Entry 4QZZ (X-ray diffraction, 2.90 A resolution); this record covers chains Q and R of the 28 polymer chains in the assembly.

Chain Q:
Molecule: Proteasome subunit alpha type-4
Organism: Saccharomyces cerevisiae
Notes: EC 3.4.25.1
UniProt: P40303 (PSA4_YEAST); residues -1 to 252 here correspond to UniProt positions 1-254 (UniProt number = residue number + 2)
Amino-acid sequence (254 residues; row label = number of the first residue in the row; numbers below 1 keep their minus sign (Met-1 is residue -1)):
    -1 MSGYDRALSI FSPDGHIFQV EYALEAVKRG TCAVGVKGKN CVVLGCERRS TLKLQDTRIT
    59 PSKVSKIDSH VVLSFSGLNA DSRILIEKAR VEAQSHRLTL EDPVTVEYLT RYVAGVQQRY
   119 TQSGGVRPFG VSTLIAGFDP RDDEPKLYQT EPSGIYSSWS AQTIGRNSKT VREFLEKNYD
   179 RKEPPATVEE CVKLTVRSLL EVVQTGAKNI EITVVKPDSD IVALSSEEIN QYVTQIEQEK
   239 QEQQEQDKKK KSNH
Unresolved in the structure: -1 to 0, 241-252
Swiss-Prot annotation at these positions:
  - modified residue: Thr58 (Phosphothreonine)

Chain R:
Molecule: Proteasome subunit alpha type-5
Organism: Saccharomyces cerevisiae
Notes: EC 3.4.25.1
UniProt: P32379 (PSA5_YEAST); residues -7 to 252 here correspond to UniProt positions 1-260 (UniProt number = residue number + 8)
Amino-acid sequence (260 residues; row label = number of the first residue in the row; numbers below 1 keep their minus sign (Met-7 is residue -7)):
    -7 MFLTRSEYDR GVSTFSPEGR LFQVEYSLEA IKLGSTAIGI ATKEGVVLGV EKRATSPLLE
    53 SDSIEKIVEI DRHIGCAMSG LTADARSMIE HARTAAVTHN LYYDEDINVE SLTQSVCDLA
   113 LRFGEGASGE ERLMSRPFGV ALLIAGHDAD DGYQLFHAEP SGTFYRYNAK AIGSGSEGAQ
   173 AELLNEWHSS LTLKEAELLV LKILKQVMEE KLDENNAQLS CITKQDGFKI YDNEKTAELI
   233 KELKEKEAAE SPEEADVEMS
Unresolved in the structure: -7 to 0, 118-124, 243-252

Interface between chain Q and chain R:
Residue-residue contacts - 63 pairs, chain Q then chain R:
  Asp3(Q) - Glu117(R)
  Arg4(Q) - Glu117(R)
  Ala5(Q) - Val4(R)  hydrophobic
  Ala5(Q) - Glu117(R)  hydrogen bond (backbone-side chain)
  Ala5(Q) - Ser127(R)
  Ser7(Q) - Ser127(R)
  Ser7(Q) - Arg128(R)
  Ile8(Q) - Gln15(R)
  Phe9(Q) - Gln15(R)
  Phe9(Q) - Tyr18(R)  hydrophobic
  Phe9(Q) - Ser19(R)
  Phe9(Q) - Ala22(R)  hydrophobic
  Phe9(Q) - Leu73(R)  hydrophobic
  Phe9(Q) - Arg128(R)
  Phe9(Q) - Pro129(R)
  Phe9(Q) - Gly131(R)
  Ser10(Q) - Tyr18(R)
  Pro11(Q) - Tyr18(R)  hydrophobic
  Pro11(Q) - Glu21(R)
  Gly13(Q) - Tyr18(R)
  Gly13(Q) - Glu21(R)
  Gly13(Q) - Ala22(R)
  His14(Q) - Leu25(R)
  Ile15(Q) - Leu73(R)  hydrophobic
  Ile15(Q) - Arg128(R)
  Lys35(Q) - Glu52(R)  salt bridge
  Gln116(Q) - Ala75(R)
  Gln116(Q) - Asp76(R)
  Gln116(Q) - Arg128(R)
  Thr119(Q) - Arg128(R)  hydrogen bond (backbone-side chain)
  Gln120(Q) - Met126(R)
  Gln120(Q) - Ser127(R)  hydrogen bond (backbone-backbone)
  Gln120(Q) - Arg128(R)
  Gln120(Q) - Pro129(R)
  Gln120(Q) - Phe130(R)
  Ser121(Q) - Ser127(R)
  Gly122(Q) - Ser127(R)
  Ser151(Q) - Ala75(R)
  Gly152(Q) - Ala75(R)
  Ile153(Q) - Thr74(R)
  Ile153(Q) - Ala75(R)  hydrophobic
  Ser155(Q) - Leu51(R)
  Ser155(Q) - Ser55(R)
  Ser156(Q) - Leu51(R)
  Ser156(Q) - Glu52(R)  hydrogen bond (backbone-backbone)
  Ser156(Q) - Ser55(R)  hydrogen bond (backbone-side chain)
  Trp157(Q) - Thr47(R)
  Trp157(Q) - Ser48(R)
  Trp157(Q) - Leu50(R)
  Trp157(Q) - Leu51(R)
  Trp157(Q) - Glu52(R)
  Ser158(Q) - Leu50(R)  hydrogen bond (backbone-backbone)
  Ser158(Q) - Glu52(R)  hydrogen bond
  Ala159(Q) - Leu50(R)
  Leu173(Q) - Leu50(R)  hydrophobic
  Glu174(Q) - Ser48(R)  hydrogen bond
  Glu174(Q) - Pro49(R)
  Glu174(Q) - Leu50(R)
  Tyr177(Q) - Leu50(R)  hydrophobic
  Arg179(Q) - Pro49(R)  hydrogen bond (side chain-backbone)
  Arg179(Q) - Leu50(R)  hydrogen bond (side chain-backbone)
  Arg179(Q) - Leu51(R)  hydrogen bond (side chain-backbone)
  Arg179(Q) - Glu52(R)
Other interface residues (no listed pair), chain Q (31 interface residues in all): Asp12, Arg170
Other interface residues (no listed pair), chain R (27 interface residues in all): Asp1, Ser79

In short:
The interface between chain Q and chain R involves 31 residues on one side and 27 on the other, with 11
hydrogen bonds and 1 salt bridge. Among the polar pairs are Lys35(Q)-Glu52(R), Ala5(Q)-Glu117(R) and
Thr119(Q)-Arg128(R).
Here chain Q is Proteasome subunit alpha type-4 and chain R is Proteasome subunit alpha type-5, both from
Saccharomyces cerevisiae. Entry 4QZZ (yCP in complex with Omuralide) was determined by X-ray diffraction,
deposited together with 4QUX, 4QUY, 4QV0, 4QV1, 4QV3, 4QV4 and 42 further entries.
